Entry 6ASG (X-ray diffraction, 3.80 A resolution); this record covers chains C and E of the 5 polymer chains in the assembly.

== Chain C ==
Molecule: DNA-directed RNA polymerase subunit beta
From: Thermus thermophilus (strain HB8 / ATCC 27634 / DSM 579)
Notes: EC 2.7.7.6
Reference sequence: Q8RQE9 (RPOB_THET8); numbering as in UniProt (aligned over 1-1119)
Chain sequence (1119 residues; row label = number of the first residue in the row):
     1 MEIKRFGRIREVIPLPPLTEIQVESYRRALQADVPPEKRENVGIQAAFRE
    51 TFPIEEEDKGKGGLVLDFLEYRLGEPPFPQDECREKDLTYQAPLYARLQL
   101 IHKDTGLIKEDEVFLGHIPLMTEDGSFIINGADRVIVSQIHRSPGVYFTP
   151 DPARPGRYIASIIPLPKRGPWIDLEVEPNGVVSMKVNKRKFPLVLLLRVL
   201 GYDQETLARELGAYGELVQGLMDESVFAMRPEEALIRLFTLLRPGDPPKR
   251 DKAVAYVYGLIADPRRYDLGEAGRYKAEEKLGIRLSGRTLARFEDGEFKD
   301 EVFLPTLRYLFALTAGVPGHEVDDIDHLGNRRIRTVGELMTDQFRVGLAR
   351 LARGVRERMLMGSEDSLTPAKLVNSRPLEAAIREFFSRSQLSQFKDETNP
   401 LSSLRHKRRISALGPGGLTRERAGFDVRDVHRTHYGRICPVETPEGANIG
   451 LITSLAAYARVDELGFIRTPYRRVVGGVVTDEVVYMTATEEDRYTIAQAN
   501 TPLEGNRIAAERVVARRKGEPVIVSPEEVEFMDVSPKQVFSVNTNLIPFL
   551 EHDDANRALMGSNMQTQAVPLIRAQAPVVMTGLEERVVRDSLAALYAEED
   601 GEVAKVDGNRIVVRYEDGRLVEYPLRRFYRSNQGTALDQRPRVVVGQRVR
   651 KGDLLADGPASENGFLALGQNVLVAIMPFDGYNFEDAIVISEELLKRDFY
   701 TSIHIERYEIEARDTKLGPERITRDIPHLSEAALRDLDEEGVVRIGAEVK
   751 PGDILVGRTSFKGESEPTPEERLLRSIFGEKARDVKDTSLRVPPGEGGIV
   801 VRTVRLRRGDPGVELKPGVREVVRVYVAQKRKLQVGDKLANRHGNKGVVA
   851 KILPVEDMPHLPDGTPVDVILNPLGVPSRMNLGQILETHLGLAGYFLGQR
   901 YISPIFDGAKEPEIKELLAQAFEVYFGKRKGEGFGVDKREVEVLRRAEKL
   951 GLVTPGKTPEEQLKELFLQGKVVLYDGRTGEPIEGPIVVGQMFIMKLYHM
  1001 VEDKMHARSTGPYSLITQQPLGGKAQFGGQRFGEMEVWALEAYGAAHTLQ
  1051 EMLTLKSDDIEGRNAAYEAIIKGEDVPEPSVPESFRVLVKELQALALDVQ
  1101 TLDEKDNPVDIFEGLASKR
Not modelled in the structure: 57-63, 762-784, 1117-1119

== Chain E ==
Molecule: DNA-directed RNA polymerase subunit omega
From: Thermus thermophilus (strain HB8 / ATCC 27634 / DSM 579)
Notes: EC 2.7.7.6
Reference sequence: Q8RQE7 (RPOZ_THET8); residue numbers follow UniProt; this construct covers 1-99
Chain sequence (99 residues; each row starts with the number of its first residue):
     1 MAEPGIDKLFGMVDSKYRLTVVVAKRAQQLLRHGFKNTVLEPEERPKMQT
    51 LEGLFDDPNAVTWAMKELLTGRLVFGENLVPEDRLQKEMERLYPVEREE
Not modelled in the structure: 1, 95-99

== Interface between chain C and chain E ==
Residue-residue contacts (5):
  Tyr-1043(C) / Tyr-17(E)  hydrogen bond (backbone-side chain)
  Gly-1073(C) / Leu-31(E)
  Asp-1075(C) / Leu-31(E)
  Val-1076(C) / Gln-28(E)
  Val-1076(C) / Arg-32(E)
Interface residues without a listed pair, chain C (6 interface residues in all): Ala-1042, Gly-1044
Interface residues without a listed pair, chain E (5 interface residues in all): Ala-60

== Overview ==
The interface between chain C and chain E involves 6 residues on one side and 5 on the other, with 1 hydrogen
bond. The hydrogen-bonded pair is Tyr-1043(C)/Tyr-17(E).
Here chain C is DNA-directed RNA polymerase subunit beta and chain E is DNA-directed RNA polymerase subunit
omega, both from Thermus thermophilus (strain HB8 / ATCC 27634 / DSM 579). Entry 6ASG (Crystal structure of
Thermus thermophilus RNA polymerase core enzyme) was determined by X-ray diffraction together with 6FBV from
the same study.
